PDB entry 2OVA | X-ray diffraction, 1.50 A resolution | chain A

[Chain A]
Molecule: Complement component 8, gamma polypeptide
Organism: Homo sapiens
UniProt: Q14CU0 (Q14CU0_HUMAN); residues 1-182 here correspond to UniProt positions 21-202 (UniProt number = residue number + 20)
Chain sequence (182 residues; row label = number of the first residue in the row):
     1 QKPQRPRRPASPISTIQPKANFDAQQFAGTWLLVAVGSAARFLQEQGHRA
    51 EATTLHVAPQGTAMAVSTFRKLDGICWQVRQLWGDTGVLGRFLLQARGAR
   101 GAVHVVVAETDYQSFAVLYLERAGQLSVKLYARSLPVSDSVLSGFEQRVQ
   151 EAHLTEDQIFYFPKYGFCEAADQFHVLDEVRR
Disordered / not traced: 1-9, 42-48, 181-182
Disulfides: Cys76-Cys168
Differences from the reference sequence: engineered mutation Trp83 (Tyr103 in Q14CU0)

[In short]
Chain A is Complement component 8, gamma polypeptide (Homo sapiens); the structure, X-ray structure of Human
Complement Protein C8gamma Y83W Mutant, was determined by X-ray diffraction together with 2OVD and 2OVE from
the same study.
